3MGB - chains A and C of the 4 polymer chains in the assembly; structure by X-ray diffraction, 2.04 A resolution.

== Chain A ==
Molecule: TEG12
Source organism: Uncultured soil bacterium
Notes: EC 2.8.2.-
UniProt: B7T1D7 (B7T1D7_9BACT); residues 1-285 here = UniProt positions 1-285
Chain sequence (319 residues; numbered -33 to 285; the number before each row is that of its first residue; numbers below 1 keep their minus sign (Met-33 is residue -33)):
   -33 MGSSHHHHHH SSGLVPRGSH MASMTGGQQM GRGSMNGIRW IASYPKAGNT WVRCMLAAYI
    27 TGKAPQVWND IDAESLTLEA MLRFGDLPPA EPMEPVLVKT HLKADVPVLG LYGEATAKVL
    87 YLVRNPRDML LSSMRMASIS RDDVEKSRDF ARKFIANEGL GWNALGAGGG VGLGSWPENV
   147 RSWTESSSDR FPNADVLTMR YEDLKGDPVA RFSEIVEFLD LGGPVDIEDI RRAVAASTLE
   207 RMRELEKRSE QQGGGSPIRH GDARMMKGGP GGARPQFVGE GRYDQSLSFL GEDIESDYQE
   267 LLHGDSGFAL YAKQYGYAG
Unresolved in the structure: -33 to -32, -21 to -1, 216-219, 225-230
Sequence notes: expression tag (-33 to 0)
Ligand contacts: 3'-phosphate-adenosine-5'-diphosphate (PAP): Lys12, Ala13, Gly14, Asn15, Thr16, Trp17, Arg90, Asp94, Ser98, Arg101, Tyr167, Lys171, Ser203, Thr204, Leu205, Met208, Phe243, Val244, Gly245, Glu246, Gly247, Arg248
From the paper describing this entry:
  - conformationally variable residues (helix shift, order/disorder transition): Gly127 to Val137, Thr204, Arg225 to Arg230
  - binding site for 3'-phosphate-adenosine-5'-diphosphate: Lys12, Thr16, Trp17, Arg90, Ser98, Tyr167, Phe243 to Gly247
  - mutagenesis - K12A, T16A, H67Q, E206A, P241A: abolished catalytic activity with Teicoplanin aglycone (chain C)
  - mutagenesis - K65A, S98A, R101A, E212A, R214A, M232A, K233A, G234A, P236A, G238A, A239R, R240A, Q242A, Q251A: decreased catalytic activity with Teicoplanin aglycone (chain C)
  - mutagenesis - S9A, W17A, H67A, H67E, R90A, Y167A: abolished expression
  - catalytic residues: Lys12, Lys65, His67 (proposed by the authors, not directly observed)
  - contacts within the chain: Ser9-His67 (hydrogen bond)
  - binding site for Teicoplanin aglycone (chain C): Lys233 to Gln242, Asp271
  - mutagenesis - S106A, R107A, D108A, K171A, R207A, E210A, K213A, G235A: unchanged catalytic activity with Teicoplanin aglycone (chain C)
  - mutagenesis - R248A: increased catalytic activity with Teicoplanin aglycone (chain C)

== Chain C ==
Molecule: Teicoplanin aglycone
Source organism: Nonomuraea SP. atcc 39727
Chain sequence (7 residues; each row starts with the number of its first residue):
   387 GXXGGYX
Modified residues: Gly387, Gly390, Gly391 ((2R)-amino(4-hydroxyphenyl)ethanoic acid; GHP); 3MY (3-chloro-D-tyrosine) at position 388, 3FG ((2S)-amino(3,5-dihydroxyphenyl)ethanoic acid) at position 389, 3FG ((2S)-amino(3,5-dihydroxyphenyl)ethanoic acid) at position 393; Tyr392 ((betaR)-3-chloro-beta-hydroxy-L-tyrosine; OMY)
Covalently attached groups: covalent link Gly387-3FG_389, Gly391-3FG_393; covalent link 3MY_388-Gly390; covalent link Gly390-Tyr392

== Interface between chain A and chain C ==
Contacting residue pairs (30; chain A residue first):
  His-26(A) with Tyr392(C); 3FG_393(C)
  His-25(A) with Tyr392(C); 3FG_393(C)
  His-24(A) with Tyr392(C); 3FG_393(C), hydrogen bond (side chain-backbone)
  Ser-23(A) with Gly391(C); Tyr392(C), hydrogen bond (backbone-backbone); 3FG_393(C), hydrogen bond (backbone-backbone)
  Ser-22(A) with Gly391(C); 3FG_393(C), hydrogen bond (side chain-backbone)
  Glu212(A) with 3MY_388(C)
  Lys213(A) with 3MY_388(C); Gly390(C)
  Met232(A) with 3FG_389(C); Gly390(C); Gly391(C), hydrogen bond (side chain-backbone)
  Lys233(A) with Gly387(C); 3FG_389(C), hydrogen bond (backbone-backbone); Gly390(C); Gly391(C); 3FG_393(C)
  Gly234(A) with 3FG_389(C)
  Gly235(A) with 3FG_389(C)
  Gly238(A) with 3FG_389(C)
  Ala239(A) with Gly387(C); 3MY_388(C); 3FG_389(C)
  Arg240(A) with 3MY_388(C), hydrogen bond (backbone-backbone)
  Gln242(A) with 3MY_388(C)
Other interface residues (no listed pair), chain A (17 interface residues in all): Pro236, Pro241

== In short ==
The interface between chain A and chain C involves 17 residues on one side and 7 on the other; the contacts
include 7 hydrogen bonds. Polar contacts include His-24(A)-3FG_393(C), Ser-23(A)-3FG_393(C) and
Ser-22(A)-3FG_393(C). From the paper: catalytic residues Lys12(A), Lys65(A) and His67(A); K65A, S98A and R101A
of chain A, among others, reduce catalytic activity with Teicoplanin aglycone (chain C); 34 substitutions were
tested in all.
Chain A is TEG12 (Uncultured soil bacterium) and chain C is Teicoplanin aglycone (Nonomuraea SP. atcc 39727);
the structure, Teg 12 Ternary Structure Complexed with PAP and the Teicoplanin Aglycone, was determined by
X-ray diffraction (same publication as 3MGC).
